6HUV - chains R and S of the 28 polymer chains in the assembly; structure by X-ray diffraction, 3.10 A resolution.

# Chain R
Name: Proteasome subunit alpha type-5
Source organism: Saccharomyces cerevisiae (strain ATCC 204508 / S288c)
Notes: EC 3.4.25.1
Reference sequence: P32379 (PSA5_YEAST); residues -7 to 252 here correspond to UniProt positions 1-260 (UniProt number = residue number + 8)
Amino-acid sequence (260 residues; row label = number of the first residue in the row; numbers below 1 keep their minus sign (Met-7 is residue -7)):
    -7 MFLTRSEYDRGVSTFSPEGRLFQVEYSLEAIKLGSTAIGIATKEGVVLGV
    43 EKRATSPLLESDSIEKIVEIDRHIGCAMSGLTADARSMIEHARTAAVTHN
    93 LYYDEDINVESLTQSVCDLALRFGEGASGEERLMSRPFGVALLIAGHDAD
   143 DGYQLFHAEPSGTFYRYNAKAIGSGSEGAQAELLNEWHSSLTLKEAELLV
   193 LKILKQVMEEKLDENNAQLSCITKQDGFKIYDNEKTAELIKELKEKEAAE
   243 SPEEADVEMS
Unresolved in the structure: -7 to 0, 118-124, 243-252

# Chain S
Name: Proteasome subunit alpha type-6
Source organism: Saccharomyces cerevisiae (strain ATCC 204508 / S288c)
Notes: EC 3.4.25.1
Reference sequence: P40302 (PSA6_YEAST); residues 0-233 here correspond to UniProt positions 1-234 (UniProt number = residue number + 1)
Amino-acid sequence (234 residues; each row starts with the number of its first residue; numbering starts at 0):
     0 MFRNNYDGDTVTFSPTGRLFQVEYALEAIKQGSVTVGLRSNTHAVLVALK
    50 RNADELSSYQKKIIKCDEHMGLSLAGLAPDARVLSNYLRQQCNYSSLVFN
   100 RKLAVERAGHLLCDKAQKNTQSYGGRPYGVGLLIIGYDKSGAHLLEFQPS
   150 GNVTELYGTAIGARSQGAKTYLERTLDTFIKIDGNPDELIKAGVEAISQS
   200 LRDESLTVDNLSIAIVGKDTPFTIYDGEAVAKYI
Unresolved in the structure: 0-2
UniProt features mapped onto this chain:
  - modified residue: Ser13 (Phosphoserine)
  - cross-link: Lys190 (Glycyl lysine isopeptide (Lys-Gly) (interchain with G-Cter in ubiquitin))

# How chain R and chain S interact
Residue-residue contacts (45):
  Ser5(R) with Arg125(S)
  Thr6(R) with Gly7(S); Gln20(S)
  Phe7(R) with Gln20(S), hydrogen bond (backbone-side chain); Tyr23(S); Ala24(S), hydrophobic; Arg125(S); Pro126(S); Gly128(S)
  Ser8(R) with Tyr23(S)
  Pro9(R) with Tyr23(S), hydrophobic
  Glu10(R) with Glu26(S); Gln30(S)
  Gly11(R) with Tyr23(S); Ala27(S)
  Leu13(R) with Arg125(S)
  Gln106(R) with Arg81(S), hydrogen bond
  Asp110(R) with Arg81(S), salt bridge
  Leu113(R) with Pro78(S), hydrophobic; Asp79(S); Arg125(S)
  Ser153(R) with Pro78(S)
  Gly154(R) with Pro78(S)
  Thr155(R) with Gln59(S); Pro78(S)
  Phe156(R) with Gln59(S)
  Tyr157(R) with Arg50(S); Ala52(S); Ser56(S); Ser57(S); Gln59(S)
  Arg158(R) with Ser56(S); Ser57(S), hydrogen bond (backbone-backbone)
  Tyr159(R) with Ala52(S); Asp53(S); Leu55(S); Ser56(S)
  Asn160(R) with Leu55(S), hydrogen bond (backbone-backbone)
  Ala161(R) with Leu55(S)
  Gln172(R) with Asp53(S), hydrogen bond; Leu55(S)
  Leu175(R) with Leu55(S)
  Leu176(R) with Glu54(S); Leu55(S), hydrophobic
  Trp179(R) with Leu55(S), hydrophobic
Interface residues without a listed pair, chain R (26 interface residues in all): Arg2, Gly3
Interface residues without a listed pair, chain S (27 interface residues in all): Asp6, Asn51, Lys60, Leu76, Gly123, Gly124

# In short
The interface between chain R and chain S involves 26 residues on one side and 27 on the other, with 5
hydrogen bonds and 1 salt bridge. Among the polar pairs are Asp110(R)-Arg81(S), Phe7(R)-Gln20(S) and
Gln106(R)-Arg81(S).
Here chain R is Proteasome subunit alpha type-5 and chain S is Proteasome subunit alpha type-6, both from
Saccharomyces cerevisiae (strain ATCC 204508 / S288c). Entry 6HUV (Yeast 20S proteasome with human beta2c
(S171G) in complex with 39) was determined by X-ray diffraction together with 6HTB, 6HTC, 6HTD, 6HTP, 6HTR,
6HUB and 30 further entries from the same study.
